PDB entry 3EYV | X-ray diffraction, 2.50 A resolution | chains A and B of the 4 polymer chains in the assembly

[Chain A]
Protein: hu3S193 Fab, light chain
From: Mus musculus
Notes: antibody fragment or engineered binder
Chain sequence (219 residues; each row starts with the number of its first residue):
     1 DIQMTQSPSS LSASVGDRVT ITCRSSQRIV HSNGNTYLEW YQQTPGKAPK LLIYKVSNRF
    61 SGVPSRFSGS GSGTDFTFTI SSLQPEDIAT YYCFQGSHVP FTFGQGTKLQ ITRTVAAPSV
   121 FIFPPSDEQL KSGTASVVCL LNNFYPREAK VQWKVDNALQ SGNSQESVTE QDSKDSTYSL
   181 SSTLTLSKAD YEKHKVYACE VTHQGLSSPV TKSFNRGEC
Disulfides: Cys23-Cys93, Cys139-Cys199
Bound ions: Zn2+: Asn142, Asn143 (shared with His170(B) of chain B; 1 residue of chain H)
From the paper describing this entry:
  - Zn2+ coordination: Asn142, His194

[Chain B]
Protein: hu3S193 Fab, heavy chain
From: Mus musculus
Notes: antibody fragment or engineered binder
Chain sequence (222 residues; row label = number of the first residue in the row):
     1 EVQLVESGGG VVQPGRSLRL SCSTSGFTFS DYYMYWVRQA PGKGLEWVAY MSNVGAITDY
    61 PDTVKGRFTI SRDNSKNTLF LQMDSLRPED TGVYFCARGT RDGSWFAYWG QGTPVTVSSA
   121 STKGPSVFPL APSSKSTSGG TAALGCLVKD YFPQPVTVSW NSGALTSGVH TFPAVLQSSG
   181 LYSLSSVVTV PSSSLGTQTY ICNVNHKPSN TKVDKKVEPK SC
Disulfides: Cys22-Cys96, Cys146-Cys202
Bound ions: Zn2+ site 1: Glu1 (shared with 1 residue of chain H; 2 residues of chain L); Zn2+ site 2: His170 (shared with Asn142(A), Asn143(A) of chain A; 1 residue of chain H)
From the paper describing this entry:
  - binding site for 2-acetamido-2-deoxy-alpha-D-glucopyranose: Tyr32
  - Zn2+ coordination: Glu1, His170

[Chain A / chain B interface]
Residue-residue contacts (82; chain A residue first):
  Tyr37(A) with Gly103(B); Trp105(B), hydrophobic
  Glu39(A) with Gly103(B); Ser104(B); Trp105(B), hydrogen bond (side chain-backbone)
  Tyr41(A) with Phe106(B), hydrogen bond (side chain-backbone); Trp109(B)
  Gln43(A) with Gln39(B), hydrogen bond
  Ala48(A) with Phe95(B), hydrophobic; Trp109(B), hydrophobic; Gly110(B)
  Pro49(A) with Leu45(B), hydrophobic; Trp109(B), hydrogen bond (backbone-side chain)
  Leu51(A) with Ser104(B); Phe106(B); Ala107(B), hydrophobic
  Tyr54(A) with Asp102(B), hydrogen bond; Gly103(B)
  Lys55(A) with Asp102(B), salt bridge
  Phe60(A) with Thr100(B); Ala107(B), hydrophobic
  Tyr92(A) with Gln39(B); Lys43(B); Gly44(B)
  Phe94(A) with Trp105(B), hydrophobic; Phe106(B), hydrophobic
  Gly96(A) with Trp105(B)
  Val99(A) with Asp59(B)
  Phe101(A) with Trp47(B), hydrophobic; Trp105(B), hydrophobic
  Phe103(A) with Val37(B), hydrophobic; Leu45(B); Glu46(B); Trp47(B); Phe106(B), hydrophobic
  Phe121(A) with Lys135(B); Ser136(B); Ser138(B); Thr141(B); Ala143(B), hydrophobic
  Ile122(A) with Lys135(B), hydrogen bond (backbone-backbone)
  Phe123(A) with Leu130(B); Ala131(B); Ser136(B); Ala143(B); Leu144(B)
  Ser126(A) with Phe128(B); Pro129(B)
  Asp127(A) with Lys220(B), salt bridge
  Glu128(A) with Phe128(B)
  Gln129(A) with Phe128(B); Lys149(B)
  Ser132(A) with Phe128(B)
  Ser136(A) with Leu147(B); Lys149(B), hydrogen bond
  Val138(A) with Leu130(B), hydrophobic
  Leu140(A) with Phe172(B), hydrophobic; Val187(B), hydrophobic
  Asn142(A) with His170(B), hydrogen bond; Thr189(B)
  Asn143(A) with His170(B), hydrogen bond
  Gln165(A) with Val175(B); Leu176(B), hydrogen bond (side chain-backbone); Gln177(B)
  Glu166(A) with Val175(B)
  Ser167(A) with Phe172(B); Pro173(B), hydrogen bond (side chain-backbone); Val175(B)
  Val168(A) with Pro173(B)
  Thr169(A) with Phe172(B)
  Ser179(A) with His170(B), hydrogen bond; Phe172(B)
  Leu180(A) with Phe172(B), hydrophobic
  Ser181(A) with Phe172(B)
  Thr185(A) with Lys149(B), hydrogen bond
  Lys212(A) with Ser138(B)
  Ser213(A) with Lys135(B), hydrogen bond (backbone-side chain)
  Phe214(A) with Lys135(B)
  Glu218(A) with Ser221(B); Cys222(B)
  Cys219(A) with Lys135(B); Cys222(B), disulfide
Also at the interface, not in a pair above, chain A (47 interface residues in all): Lys47, Ser97, Ser119, Val120
Also at the interface, not in a pair above, chain B (48 interface residues in all): Tyr50, Tyr108, Val127, Thr137, Ala142, Ser185, Lys215
Disulfides between the chains: Cys219(A)-Cys222(B)

[In short]
47 residues of chain A face 48 of chain B across their interface; the contacts include 1 disulfide bond, 14
hydrogen bonds and 2 salt bridges. Polar pairs include Lys55(A)-Asp102(B), Asp127(A)-Lys220(B) and
Glu39(A)-Trp105(B). From the paper: a binding site for 2-acetamido-2-deoxy-alpha-D-glucopyranose at Tyr32(B);
Zn2+ coordination by Asn142(A), His194(A) and Glu1(B) among others.
Here chain A is hu3S193 Fab, light chain and chain B is hu3S193 Fab, heavy chain, both from Mus musculus.
Entry 3EYV (Anti-Lewis Y Fab fragment with Lewis Y antigen in the presence of zinc ions) was determined by
X-ray diffraction.
